PDB entry 3GIK | X-ray diffraction, 2.90 A resolution | chains A and E of the 3 polymer chains in the assembly

Chain A:
Protein: DNA polymerase IV
From: Sulfolobus solfataricus P2
Notes: EC 2.7.7.7
UniProtKB: Q97W02 (DPO42_SULSO); residues 2-341 here = UniProt positions 2-341
Amino-acid sequence (341 residues; numbered 1 to 341; the number before each row is that of its first residue):
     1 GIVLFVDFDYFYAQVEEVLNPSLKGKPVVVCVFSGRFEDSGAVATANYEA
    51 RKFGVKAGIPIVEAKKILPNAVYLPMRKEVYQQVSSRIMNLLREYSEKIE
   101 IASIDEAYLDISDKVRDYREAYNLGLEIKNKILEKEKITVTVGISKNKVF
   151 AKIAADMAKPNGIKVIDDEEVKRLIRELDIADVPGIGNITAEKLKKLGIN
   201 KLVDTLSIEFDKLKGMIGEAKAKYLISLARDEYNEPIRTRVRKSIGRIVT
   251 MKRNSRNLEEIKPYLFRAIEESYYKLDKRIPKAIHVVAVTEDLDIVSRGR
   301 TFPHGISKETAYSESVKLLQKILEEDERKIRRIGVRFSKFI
Differences from the reference sequence: expression tag (1)
Ion coordination: Ca2+ site 1: Asp7, Glu106 (shared with 1 residue of chain D); Ca2+ site 2: Asp7, Phe8, Asp105 (together with 2'-deoxyguanosine-5'-triphosphate); Ca2+ site 3: Ala181, Ile186
Small-molecule neighbours: 2'-deoxyguanosine-5'-triphosphate (DGT): Asp7, Phe8, Asp9, Tyr10, Phe11, Tyr12, Val32, Ala44, Thr45, Tyr48, Arg51, Ala57, Ile104, Asp105, Lys159
What the authors report for this chain:
  - Ca2+ coordination: Asp7, Asp105, Glu106
  - binding site for the 18-nt DNA strand (chain E): Arg247, Thr250, Arg332

Chain E:
Molecule: 18-nt DNA strand
Sequence (18 nucleotides; numbered 901 to 918; the number before each row is that of its first residue):
   901 CTAACGCTACCATCCAAC
Modified residues: 8OG (8-oxo-2'-deoxy-guanosine-5'-monophosphate) at position 906

Interface between chain A and chain E:
Residue-residue contacts - 38 pairs, chain A then chain E:
  Val32(A) - DC905(E)  base contact
  Val32(A) - 8OG_906(E)  sugar contact
  Arg36(A) - DT902(E)  salt bridge to the phosphate
  Phe37(A) - DT902(E)  sugar contact
  Phe37(A) - DA904(E)  phosphate contact
  Ser40(A) - DA904(E)  phosphate contact
  Gly41(A) - DA904(E)  hydrogen bond to the phosphate
  Gly41(A) - DC905(E)  sugar contact
  Ala42(A) - DC905(E)  hydrogen bond to the sugar
  Pro60(A) - DA903(E)  base contact
  Pro60(A) - DA904(E)  sugar contact
  Val62(A) - DA903(E)  sugar contact
  Gly218(A) - DA912(E)  phosphate contact
  Glu219(A) - DA912(E)  hydrogen bond to the phosphate
  Ala220(A) - DC911(E)  phosphate contact
  Ala220(A) - DA912(E)  hydrogen bond to the phosphate
  Arg242(A) - DT908(E)  phosphate contact
  Arg242(A) - DA909(E)  salt bridge to the phosphate
  Lys243(A) - DA909(E)  hydrogen bond to the phosphate
  Lys243(A) - DC910(E)  phosphate contact
  Ser244(A) - DT908(E)  sugar contact
  Ser244(A) - DA909(E)  hydrogen bond to the phosphate
  Ile245(A) - DT908(E)  phosphate contact
  Gly246(A) - DT908(E)  hydrogen bond to the phosphate
  Arg247(A) - 8OG_906(E)  hydrogen bond to the phosphate
  Arg247(A) - DC907(E)  salt bridge to the phosphate
  Ile248(A) - 8OG_906(E)  sugar contact
  Ile248(A) - DC907(E)  hydrogen bond to the phosphate
  Thr250(A) - 8OG_906(E)  hydrogen bond to the phosphate
  Lys252(A) - DC901(E)  sugar contact
  Arg253(A) - DC901(E)  phosphate contact
  Leu293(A) - DA904(E)  base contact
  Arg331(A) - DA904(E)  salt bridge to the phosphate
  Arg331(A) - DC905(E)  salt bridge to the phosphate
  Arg332(A) - DC905(E)  sugar contact
  Arg332(A) - 8OG_906(E)  salt bridge to the phosphate
  Arg336(A) - DC907(E)  sugar contact
  Arg336(A) - DT908(E)  salt bridge to the phosphate
Also at the interface, not in a pair above, chain A (30 interface residues in all): Phe33, Ser34, Arg240, Val241, Val249

Overview:
30 residues of chain A face 12 of chain E across their interface; the contacts include 10 hydrogen bonds and 7
salt bridges. Polar contacts include Ala42(A)-DC905(E), Gly41(A)-DA904(E) and Glu219(A)-DA912(E). From the
paper: a binding site for the 18-nt DNA strand (chain E) at Arg247(A), Thr250(A) and Arg332(A); Ca2+
coordination by Asp7(A), Asp105(A) and Glu106(A).
Chain A is DNA polymerase IV (Sulfolobus solfataricus P2) and chain E is an 18-nt DNA strand; the structure,
Dpo4 extension ternary complex with the oxoG(anti)-C(anti) pair, was determined by X-ray diffraction (same
publication as 3GII, 3GIJ, 3GIL and 3GIM).
